8IO2 - chains A and I of the 17 polymer chains in the assembly; structure by electron microscopy, 3.10 A resolution.

== Chain A ==
Protein: Ribulose bisphosphate carboxylase large chain
Source organism: Synechococcus sp. (strain ATCC 27144 / PCC 6301 / SAUG 1402/1)
Notes: EC 4.1.1.39
UniProtKB: P00880 (RBL_SYNP6); residues 2-472 here = UniProt positions 2-472
Sequence (471 residues; numbered 2 to 472; the number before each row is that of its first residue):
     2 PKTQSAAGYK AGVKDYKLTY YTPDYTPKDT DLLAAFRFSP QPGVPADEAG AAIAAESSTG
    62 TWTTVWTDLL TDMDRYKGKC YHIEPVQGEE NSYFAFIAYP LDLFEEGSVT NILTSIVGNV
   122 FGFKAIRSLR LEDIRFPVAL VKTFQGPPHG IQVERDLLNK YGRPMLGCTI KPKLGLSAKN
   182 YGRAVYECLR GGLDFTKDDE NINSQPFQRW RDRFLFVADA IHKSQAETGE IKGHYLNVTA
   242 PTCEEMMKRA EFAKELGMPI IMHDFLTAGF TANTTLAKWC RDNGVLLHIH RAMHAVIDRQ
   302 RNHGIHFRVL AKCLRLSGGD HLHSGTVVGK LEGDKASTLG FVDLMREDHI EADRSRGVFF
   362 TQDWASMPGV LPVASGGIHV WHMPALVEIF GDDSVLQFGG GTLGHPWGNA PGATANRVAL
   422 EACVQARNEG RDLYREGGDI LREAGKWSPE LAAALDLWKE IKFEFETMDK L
Not modelled in the structure: 2-16, 62-72, 227-228, 330-334, 401-404, 443-448, 460-472
Swiss-Prot annotation at these positions:
  - motif: Glu-461 to Glu-467 (Interacts with RbcX2)
  - active site (Proton acceptor): Lys-172, His-291
  - binding site (substrate): Asn-120, Thr-170, Lys-174, Arg-292, His-324, Ser-376
  - binding site (Mg(2+)): Lys-198, Asp-200, Glu-201
  - site: Lys-331 (Transition state stabilizer)
  - modified residue: Lys-198 (N6-carboxylysine)

== Chain I ==
Protein: Rubisco accumulation factor 1.2, chloroplastic
Source organism: Arabidopsis thaliana
UniProtKB: Q9SR19 (RAF2_ARATH); aligned to UniProt positions 73-418 over residues 13-358 (the alignment contains insertions or deletions, so no single offset holds)
Sequence (346 residues; numbered 13 to 358; the number before each row is that of its first residue):
    13 SPIPTQFRSL DSAGKIEILA GRMALWFEYA PLISSLYTDG FTPPTIEELT GISSIEQNRL
    73 IVGAQVRDSI LQSIHEPELI SAFDTGGAEL LYEIRLLSTT QRVAAATFII DRNIDSKGAQ
   133 DLARAIKDYP NRRGDVGWLD FDYNLPGDCL SFLYYRQSRE NKNPSDQRTS MLLQALGVAE
   193 SEKAKNRLNT ELYGDRIPVV RLKFGEVAEA TSVVVLPVCK AEEGEKKILE APMEIIAGGD
   253 FKVVEAEKGW KRWVVLPSWN PVAAIGKGGV AVSFRDDRKV LPWDGKEEPL LVVADRVRNV
   313 VEADDGYYLV VAENGLKLEK GSDLKAREVK ESLGMVVLVV RPPRED
Not modelled in the structure: 208-358

== Chain A / chain I interface ==
Contacting residue pairs (20):
  Asp-25(A) / Glu-172(I)
  Tyr-26(A) / Glu-172(I)
  Thr-27(A) / Arg-168(I)
  Thr-27(A) / Arg-171(I)  hydrogen bond
  Thr-27(A) / Glu-172(I)
  Lys-29(A) / Asn-173(I)
  His-350(A) / Arg-136(I)  hydrogen bond
  Glu-352(A) / Arg-136(I)  salt bridge
  Gln-426(A) / Phe-53(I)  hydrogen bond (side chain-backbone)
  Gln-426(A) / Thr-54(I)  hydrogen bond
  Asn-429(A) / Tyr-49(I)
  Asn-429(A) / Phe-53(I)
  Asn-429(A) / Thr-54(I)
  Asn-429(A) / Pro-55(I)
  Asn-429(A) / Pro-56(I)
  Glu-430(A) / Tyr-49(I)
  Glu-430(A) / Thr-50(I)
  Glu-430(A) / Gly-52(I)  hydrogen bond (side chain-backbone)
  Glu-430(A) / Phe-53(I)
  Arg-432(A) / Thr-50(I)
Interface residues without a listed pair, chain A (12 interface residues in all): Asp-30, Gly-163
Interface residues without a listed pair, chain I (15 interface residues in all): Gln-169, Lys-174, Met-183

== In short ==
12 residues of chain A and 15 residues of chain I are in contact; the contacts include 5 hydrogen bonds and 1
salt bridge. Among the polar pairs are Glu-352(A)/Arg-136(I), Thr-27(A)/Arg-171(I) and His-350(A)/Arg-136(I).
Chain A is Ribulose bisphosphate carboxylase large chain (Synechococcus sp. (strain ATCC 27144 / PCC 6301 /
SAUG 1402/1)) and chain I is Rubisco accumulation factor 1.2, chloroplastic (Arabidopsis thaliana); the
structure, The Rubisco assembly intermidate of Arabidopsis thaliana Rubisco accumulation factor 1 (AtRaf1) and
Rubisco large subunit ..., was determined by electron microscopy together with 8ILB, 8ILM, 8IOJ and 8IOL from
the same study.
